PDB entry 7PY6 | electron microscopy, 4.10 A resolution (low resolution: residue-level contacts below are approximate; hydrogen-bond / salt-bridge calls are withheld) | chains R and D of the 10 polymer chains in the assembly

== Chain R ==
Molecule: 14-nt RNA strand
Sequence (14 nucleotides; row label = number of the first residue in the row):
     1 GAGUCCGCGG CGCG
Disordered / not traced: 1-3
Ion coordination: Mg2+: G14 (shared with Asp-460(D), Asp-462(D) of chain D)

== Chain D ==
Protein: DNA-directed RNA polymerase subunit beta'
Source organism: Escherichia coli
Notes: EC 2.7.7.6
UniProtKB: P0A8T8 (RPOC_ECO57); residue numbers follow UniProt; this construct covers 1-1407
Amino-acid sequence (1407 residues; each row starts with the number of its first residue):
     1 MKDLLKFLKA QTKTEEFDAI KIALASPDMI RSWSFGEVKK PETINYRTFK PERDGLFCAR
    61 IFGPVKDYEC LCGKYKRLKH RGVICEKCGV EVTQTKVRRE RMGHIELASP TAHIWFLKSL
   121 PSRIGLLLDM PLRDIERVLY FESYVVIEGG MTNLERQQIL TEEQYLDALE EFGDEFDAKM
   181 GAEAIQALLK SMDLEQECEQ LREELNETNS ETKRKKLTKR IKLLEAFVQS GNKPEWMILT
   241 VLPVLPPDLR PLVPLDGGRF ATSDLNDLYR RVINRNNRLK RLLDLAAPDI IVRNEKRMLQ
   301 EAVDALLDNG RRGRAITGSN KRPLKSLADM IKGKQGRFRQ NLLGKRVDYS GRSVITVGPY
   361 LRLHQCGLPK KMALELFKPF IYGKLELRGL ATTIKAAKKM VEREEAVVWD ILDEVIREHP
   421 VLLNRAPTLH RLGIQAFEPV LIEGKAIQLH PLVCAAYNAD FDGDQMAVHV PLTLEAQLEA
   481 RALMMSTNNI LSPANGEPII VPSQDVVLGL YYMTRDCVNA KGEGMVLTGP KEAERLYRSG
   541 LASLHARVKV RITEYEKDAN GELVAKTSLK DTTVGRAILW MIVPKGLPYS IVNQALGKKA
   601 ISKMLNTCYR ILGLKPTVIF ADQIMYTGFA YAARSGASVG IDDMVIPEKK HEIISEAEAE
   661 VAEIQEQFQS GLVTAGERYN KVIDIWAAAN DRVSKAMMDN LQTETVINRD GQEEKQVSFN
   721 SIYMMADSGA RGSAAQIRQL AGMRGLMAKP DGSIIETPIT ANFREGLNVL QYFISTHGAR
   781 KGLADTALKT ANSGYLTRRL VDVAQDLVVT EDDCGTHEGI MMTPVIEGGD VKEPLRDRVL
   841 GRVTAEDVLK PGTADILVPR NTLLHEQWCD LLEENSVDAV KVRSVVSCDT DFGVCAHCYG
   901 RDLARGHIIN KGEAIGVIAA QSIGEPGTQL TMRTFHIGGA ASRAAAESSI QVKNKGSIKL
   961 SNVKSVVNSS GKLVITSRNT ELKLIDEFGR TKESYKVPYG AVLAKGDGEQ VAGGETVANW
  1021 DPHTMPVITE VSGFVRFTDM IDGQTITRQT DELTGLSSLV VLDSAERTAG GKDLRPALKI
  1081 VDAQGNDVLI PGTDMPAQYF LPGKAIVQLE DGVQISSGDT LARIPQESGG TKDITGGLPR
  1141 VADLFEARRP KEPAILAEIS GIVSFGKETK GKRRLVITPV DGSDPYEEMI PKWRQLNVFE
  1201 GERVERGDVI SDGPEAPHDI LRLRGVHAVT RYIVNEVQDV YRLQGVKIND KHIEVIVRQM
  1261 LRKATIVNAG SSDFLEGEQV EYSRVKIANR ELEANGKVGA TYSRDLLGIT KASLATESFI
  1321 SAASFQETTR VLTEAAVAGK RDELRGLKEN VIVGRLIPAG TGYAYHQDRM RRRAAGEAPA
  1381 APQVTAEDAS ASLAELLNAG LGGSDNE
Disordered / not traced: 1-15, 934-947, 1127-1135, 1374-1407
Ion coordination: Zn2+ site 1: Cys-85, Cys-88; Mg2+: Asp-460, Asp-462 (shared with G14(R) of chain R); Zn2+ site 2: Cys-814, Cys-888, Cys-898
Swiss-Prot annotation at these positions:
  - binding site (Zn(2+)): Cys-70, Cys-72, Cys-85, Cys-88, Cys-814, Cys-888, Cys-895, Cys-898
  - binding site (Mg(2+)): Asp-460, Asp-462, Asp-464
  - modified residue: Lys-972 (N6-acetyllysine)

== Interface between chain R and chain D ==
Pairs across the interface (6; chain R residue first):
  U4(R) / Asp-256(D)
  G14(R) / Ala-426(D)
  G14(R) / Asp-460(D)
  G14(R) / Asp-462(D)
  G14(R) / Gly-463(D)
  G14(R) / Asp-464(D)
Also at the interface, not in a pair above, chain R (4 interface residues in all): C5, C13
Also at the interface, not in a pair above, chain D (10 interface residues in all): Val-253, Arg-425, Pro-427, Gln-465

== Overview ==
4 residues of chain R face 10 of chain D across their interface. The Mg2+ site is built by Asp-460(D),
Asp-462(D) and G14(R). Cys-85(D) and Cys-88(D) coordinate Zn2+ site 1. UniProt lists 8 Zn2+-binding residues
and 3 Mg2+-binding residues on chain D.
Here chain R is a 14-nt RNA strand and chain D is DNA-directed RNA polymerase subunit beta' (Escherichia
coli). Entry 7PY6 (CryoEM structure of E.coli RNA polymerase elongation complex bound to NusA and NusG (NusA
and NusG ...) was determined by electron microscopy (same publication as 7PY0, 7PY1, 7PY3, 7PY5, 7PY7, 7PY8
and 4 further entries).
